PDB entry 6CW9 | X-ray diffraction, 2.00 A resolution | chains A and B of the 4 polymer chains in the assembly

# Chain A
Protein: Antigen-presenting glycoprotein CD1d1
Organism: Mus musculus
UniProtKB: A0A0R4J090 (A0A0R4J090_MOUSE); residues 6-279 here correspond to UniProt positions 24-297 (UniProt number = residue number + 18)
Amino-acid sequence (274 residues; row label = number of the first residue in the row):
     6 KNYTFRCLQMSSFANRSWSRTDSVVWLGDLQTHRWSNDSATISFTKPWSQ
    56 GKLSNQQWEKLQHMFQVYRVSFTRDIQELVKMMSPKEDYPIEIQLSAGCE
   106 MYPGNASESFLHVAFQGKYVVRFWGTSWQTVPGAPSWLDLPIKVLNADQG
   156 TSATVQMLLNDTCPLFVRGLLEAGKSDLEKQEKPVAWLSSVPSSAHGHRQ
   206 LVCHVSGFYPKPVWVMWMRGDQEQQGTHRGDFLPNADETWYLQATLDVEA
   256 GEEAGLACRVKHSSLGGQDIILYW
Disulfides: Cys104-Cys168, Cys208-Cys263
Covalently attached groups: N-acetylglucosamine (NAG) linked to Asn20, Asn42; glycan linked to Asn165
Residues lining bound ligands: 7LM (N-[(2S,3S,4R)-1-(alpha-D-galactopyranosyloxy)-3,4-dihydroxy-16-phenylhexadecan-2-yl]octanamide): Met69, Val72, Tyr73, Ser76, Phe77, Asp80, Ile81, Leu84, Val85, Ile96, Ile98, Leu100, Leu116, Val118, Phe120, Trp133, Trp142, Leu143, Pro146, Leu150, Asp153, Gly155, Thr156, Thr159, Val160, Leu163

# Chain B
Protein: Beta-2-microglobulin
Organism: Mus musculus
UniProtKB: P01887 (B2MG_MOUSE); residues 2-98 here correspond to UniProt positions 22-118 (UniProt number = residue number + 20)
Amino-acid sequence (97 residues; each row starts with the number of its first residue):
     2 QKTPQIQVYSRHPPENGKPNILNCYVTQFHPPHIEIQMLKNGKKIPKVEM
    52 SDMSFSKDWSFYILAHTEFTPTETDTYACRVKHASMAEPKTVYWDRD
Disulfides: Cys25-Cys80

# Chain A / chain B interface
Contacting residue pairs (57; chain A residue first):
  Arg11(A) with Lys58(B)
  Leu13(A) with Ser55(B); Phe56(B)
  Gln14(A) with Phe56(B)
  Met15(A) with Met54(B); Phe56(B), hydrophobic; Phe62(B), hydrophobic
  Ser17(A) with Pro33(B)
  Val29(A) with Asp53(B); Met54(B); Ser55(B)
  Trp31(A) with Ser55(B), hydrogen bond; Tyr63(B)
  Gln36(A) with Asp53(B), hydrogen bond
  Arg39(A) with Asp53(B), salt bridge
  Glu97(A) with Pro32(B); Pro33(B)
  Gln99(A) with His31(B); Phe56(B); Trp60(B), hydrogen bond (side chain-backbone); Phe62(B)
  Leu100(A) with Phe56(B)
  Ser101(A) with Trp60(B)
  His117(A) with Trp60(B)
  Ala119(A) with Trp60(B), hydrophobic
  Gln121(A) with His31(B)
  Gly122(A) with His31(B); Trp60(B)
  Tyr124(A) with Trp60(B)
  Val190(A) with Pro14(B), hydrophobic
  Trp192(A) with Ser11(B); His13(B); Pro14(B), hydrophobic; Pro15(B)
  Ser194(A) with Asp98(B)
  Ser195(A) with Asp98(B)
  Val196(A) with Asp96(B); Asp98(B)
  His209(A) with Arg97(B)
  Ser211(A) with Arg12(B), hydrogen bond (side chain-backbone)
  Gly212(A) with Arg12(B)
  Leu238(A) with Gln8(B); Tyr10(B); Tyr26(B), hydrophobic
  Pro239(A) with Tyr10(B), hydrogen bond (backbone-side chain); Tyr26(B), hydrophobic; Leu65(B)
  Asn240(A) with Tyr10(B); Arg12(B); Asn24(B), hydrogen bond; Leu65(B)
  Ala241(A) with Leu65(B); His67(B)
  Asp242(A) with Arg12(B), salt bridge
  Thr244(A) with Arg12(B)
  Tyr246(A) with Tyr10(B), hydrophobic; Ser11(B)
Other interface residues (no listed pair), chain A (34 interface residues in all): Val118

# Summary
The interface between chain A and chain B involves 34 residues on one side and 25 on the other, with 6
hydrogen bonds and 2 salt bridges. Polar contacts include Arg39(A)-Asp53(B), Asp242(A)-Arg12(B) and
Trp31(A)-Ser55(B). Bound to chain A: compound 7LM.
Here chain A is Antigen-presenting glycoprotein CD1d1 and chain B is Beta-2-microglobulin, both from Mus
musculus. Entry 6CW9 (Structure of alpha-GC[8,16P] bound by CD1d and in complex with the Va14Vb8.2 TCR) was
determined by X-ray diffraction together with 6C5M, 6C69, 6C6A, 6C6C, 6C6E, 6C6H and 10 further entries from
the same study.
